5CB4 - chains A and E of the 6 polymer chains in the assembly; structure by X-ray diffraction, 2.19 A resolution.

# Chain A
Protein: Tubulin alpha
Source organism: Sus barbatus
Chain sequence (450 residues; numbered 1 to 450; the number before each row is that of its first residue):
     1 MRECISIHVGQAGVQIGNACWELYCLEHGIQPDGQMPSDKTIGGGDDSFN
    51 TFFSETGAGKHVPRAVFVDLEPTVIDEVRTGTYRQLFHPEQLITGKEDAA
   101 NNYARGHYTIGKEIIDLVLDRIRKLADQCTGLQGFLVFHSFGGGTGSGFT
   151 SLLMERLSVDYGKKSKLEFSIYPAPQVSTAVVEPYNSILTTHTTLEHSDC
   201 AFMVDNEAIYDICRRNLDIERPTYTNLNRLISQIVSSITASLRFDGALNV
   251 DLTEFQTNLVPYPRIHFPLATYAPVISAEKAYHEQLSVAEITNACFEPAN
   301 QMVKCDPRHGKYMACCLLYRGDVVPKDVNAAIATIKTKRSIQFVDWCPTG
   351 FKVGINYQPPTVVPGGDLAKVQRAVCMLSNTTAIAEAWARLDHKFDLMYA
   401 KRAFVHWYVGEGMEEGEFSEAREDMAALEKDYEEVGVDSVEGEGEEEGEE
Disordered / not traced: 438-450
Bound ions: Ca2+: D39, T41, G44, E55
Small-molecule neighbours:
  - GTP (guanosine-5'-triphosphate): G10, Q11, A12, Q15, I16, D69, D98, A99, A100, N101, N102, S140, G142, G143, G144, T145, G146, I171, P173, V177, T179, E183, N206, Y224, L227, N228, I231
  - Tivantinib (TIV; (3R,4R)-3-(5,6-dihydro-4H-pyrrolo[3,2,1-ij]quinolin-1-yl)-4-(1H-indol-3-yl)pyrrolidine-2,5-dione): S178, T179, A180, V181

# Chain E
Protein: Stathmin-4
Source organism: Rattus norvegicus
UniProt: P63043 (STMN4_RAT); residues 5-145 here correspond to UniProt positions 49-189 (UniProt number = residue number + 44)
Chain sequence (143 residues; each row starts with the number of its first residue):
     3 MADMEVIELNKCTSGQSFEVILKPPSFDGVPEFNASLPRRRDPSLEEIQK
    53 KLEAAEERRKYQEAELLKHLAEKREHEREVIQKAIEENNNFIKMAKEKLA
   103 QKMESNKENREAHLAAMLERLQEKDKHAEEVRKNKELKEEASR
Disordered / not traced: 3-5, 29-43, 142-145
Sequence notes: expression tag (3-4)
Curated features (UniProtKB/Swiss-Prot):
  - modified residue: S46 (Phosphoserine)

# Chain A / chain E interface
Residue-residue contacts - 56 pairs, chain A then chain E:
  H107(A) with L54(E)
  Y108(A) with L54(E), hydrophobic; A57(E), hydrophobic
  T109(A) with R61(E)
  K112(A) with E58(E), salt bridge
  L152(A) with L54(E), hydrophobic
  E155(A) with I50(E)
  R156(A) with L47(E); Q51(E)
  S158(A) with D44(E)
  V159(A) with P45(E)
  H197(A) with D44(E), salt bridge; P45(E)
  D245(A) with C14(E); S16(E)
  A247(A) with N12(E); S19(E)
  L248(A) with S19(E)
  P325(A) with Q18(E); F20(E), hydrophobic
  N329(A) with V8(E); F20(E); V22(E)
  I332(A) with V22(E), hydrophobic
  K336(A) with L24(E)
  D345(A) with P27(E); S28(E), hydrogen bond (backbone-backbone)
  C347(A) with P27(E)
  P348(A) with K25(E); P27(E)
  T349(A) with I23(E); L24(E), hydrogen bond (backbone-backbone); K25(E), hydrogen bond (backbone-backbone)
  G350(A) with V22(E)
  F351(A) with E21(E); V22(E), hydrogen bond (backbone-backbone)
  K352(A) with F20(E); E21(E), salt bridge
  V353(A) with S19(E); F20(E), hydrogen bond (backbone-backbone)
  G354(A) with Q18(E)
  I355(A) with G17(E); Q18(E), hydrogen bond (backbone-backbone)
  N356(A) with S16(E)
  Y357(A) with T15(E); S16(E), hydrogen bond (backbone-backbone); G17(E); Q18(E), hydrogen bond
  V409(A) with Q64(E), hydrogen bond (backbone-side chain)
  G410(A) with R61(E); Q64(E)
  E411(A) with R61(E), hydrogen bond (backbone-side chain)
  G412(A) with A57(E); R60(E), hydrogen bond (backbone-side chain); R61(E)
  E414(A) with R60(E), salt bridge
Other interface residues (no listed pair), chain A (39 interface residues in all): E196, G246, V328, W346, M413
Other interface residues (no listed pair), chain E (32 interface residues in all): L11, P26, S46, K53, E55

# In short
39 residues of chain A and 32 residues of chain E are in contact, with 11 hydrogen bonds and 4 salt bridges.
Among the polar pairs are K112(A)-E58(E), H197(A)-D44(E) and K352(A)-E21(E). Ligands of chain A: GTP and
Tivantinib. D39(A), T41(A), G44(A) and E55(A) coordinate Ca2+.
Chain A is Tubulin alpha (Sus barbatus) and chain E is Stathmin-4 (Rattus norvegicus); the structure, Crystal
structure of T2R-TTL-Tivantinib complex, was determined by X-ray diffraction together with 5C8Y, 5CA0 and 5CA1
from the same study.
